5W2J - chains B and F of the 3 polymer chains in the assembly; structure by X-ray diffraction, 2.50 A resolution.

# Chain B
Molecule: Glutaminase kidney isoform, mitochondrial
Organism: Mus musculus
Notes: EC 3.5.1.2
UniProtKB: D3Z7P3 (GLSK_MOUSE); residues 141-551 here = UniProt positions 141-551
Amino-acid sequence (411 residues; each row starts with the number of its first residue):
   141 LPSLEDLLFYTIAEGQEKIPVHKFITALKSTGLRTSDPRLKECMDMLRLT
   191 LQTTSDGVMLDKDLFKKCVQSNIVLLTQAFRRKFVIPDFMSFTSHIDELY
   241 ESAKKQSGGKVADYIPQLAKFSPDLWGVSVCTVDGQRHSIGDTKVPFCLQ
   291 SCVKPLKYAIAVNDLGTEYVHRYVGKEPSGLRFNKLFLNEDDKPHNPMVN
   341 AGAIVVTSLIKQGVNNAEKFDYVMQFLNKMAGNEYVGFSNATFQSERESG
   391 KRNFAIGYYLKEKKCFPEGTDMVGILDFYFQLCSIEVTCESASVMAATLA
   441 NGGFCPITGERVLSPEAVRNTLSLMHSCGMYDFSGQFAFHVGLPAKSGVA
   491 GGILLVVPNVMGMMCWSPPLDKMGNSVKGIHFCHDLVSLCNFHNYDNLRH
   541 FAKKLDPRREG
Construct notes: engineered mutation K391 (Asp in D3Z7P3)
Curated features (UniProtKB/Swiss-Prot):
  - region: G320 to F327 (Highly mobile activation loop)
  - binding site (substrate): S291, N340, E386, N393, Y419, Y471, V489
  - modified residue: K169 (N6-succinyllysine), K316 (N6-acetyllysine)
  - mutagenesis: K202 (K202E: Increased stimulation of enzyme activity by phosphate), K207 (K207E: Increased stimulation of enzyme activity by phosphate), Y254 (Y254F: Increased enzyme activity in the absence of phosphate. No effect on stimulation of enzyme activity by phosphate), K316 (K316Q: Forms dimers with full, phosphate-independent activity; when associated with A-325 and K-391), G320 (G320P: Loss of enzyme activity), K325 (K325A: Constitutive enzyme activity that is fully active also in the absence phosphate. Forms oligomers with full, phosphate-independent activity; when associated with K-391 ...), F394 (F394S: Impairs tetramerization and promotes formation of homodimers. Impairs activation by phosphate)
From the paper describing this entry:
  - mutagenesis - D391K: abolished catalytic activity on inorganic phosphate
  - mutagenesis - Y254F/G320P, G320P, R322A/D391K, F323A/D391K, N324A/D391K, L326A/D391K: abolished catalytic activity
  - mutagenesis - Y254F (Vmax = 0.30 mm/min), L321A/D391K, K325A/D391K, K325A, F327A/D391K: increased catalytic activity
  - mutagenesis - K316Q/K325A/D391K: unchanged catalytic activity
  - mutagenesis - K316Q/K325A/D391K: unchanged localization
  - catalytic residues: S291, K294 (citing earlier work)
  - mutagenesis - G320P/K325A: decreased catalytic activity on inorganic phosphate
  - mutagenesis - Y254F/G320P/K325A, G320A: decreased catalytic activity
  - mutagenesis - Y254F: increased binding to inorganic phosphate

# Chain F
Molecule: unidentified peptide
Organism: Mus musculus
Amino-acid sequence (14 residues; each row starts with the number of its first residue):
     3 AKGALQELGAGLTA

# Interface between chain B and chain F
Residue-residue contacts - 11 pairs, chain B then chain F:
  P142(B) with Q8(F), hydrogen bond (backbone-side chain); A12(F), hydrophobic
  S143(B) with Q8(F)
  L144(B) with K4(F); Q8(F)
  E145(B) with K4(F), salt bridge
  V214(B) with K4(F); L7(F), hydrophobic
  R221(B) with L14(F); T15(F), hydrogen bond
  K223(B) with L10(F)
Also at the interface, not in a pair above, chain B (10 interface residues in all): L141, L147, T217
Also at the interface, not in a pair above, chain F (8 interface residues in all): A3

# Summary
10 residues of chain B face 8 of chain F across their interface; the contacts include 2 hydrogen bonds and 1
salt bridge. Polar pairs include E145(B)-K4(F), P142(B)-Q8(F) and R221(B)-T15(F). The paper reports catalytic
residues S291(B) and K294(B); Y254F/G320P, G320P and R322A/D391K of chain B, among others, abolish catalytic
activity; 16 substitutions were tested in all.
Chain B is Glutaminase kidney isoform, mitochondrial and chain F is unidentified peptide, both from Mus
musculus; the structure, Crystal structure of dimeric form of mouse Glutaminase C, was determined by X-ray
diffraction.
